Entry 9MGZ (electron microscopy, 2.80 A resolution); this record covers chains 7 and 8 of the 18 polymer chains in the assembly.

# Chain 7
Name: Chlorophyll a-b binding protein, chloroplastic
Organism: Dunaliella tertiolecta
Sequence (255 residues; numbered 1 to 255; the number before each row is that of its first residue):
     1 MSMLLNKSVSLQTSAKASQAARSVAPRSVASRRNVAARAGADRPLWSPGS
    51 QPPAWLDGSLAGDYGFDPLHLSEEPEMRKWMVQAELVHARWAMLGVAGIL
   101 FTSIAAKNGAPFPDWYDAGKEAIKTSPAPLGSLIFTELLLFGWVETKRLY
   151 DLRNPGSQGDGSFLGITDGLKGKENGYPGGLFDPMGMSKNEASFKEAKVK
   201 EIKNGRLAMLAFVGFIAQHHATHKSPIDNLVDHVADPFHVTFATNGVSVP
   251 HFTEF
Disordered / not traced: 1-38
Bound ions: chlorophyll a Mg (8 sites), coordinated by Glu85, His88, Glu145, Glu201, Asn204, Gln218, His233, Ser248
Small-molecule neighbours:
  - beta-carotene (BCR): Trp91, Leu140, Phe141, Trp143, Val144, Ser162, Phe163, Leu164
  - chlorophyll b (CHL), molecule 1: Pro44, Leu45, Trp46, Ser47, Pro48, Tyr64, Phe66
  - chlorophyll b (CHL), molecule 2: Gln83, Val87, Arg90, Trp91, Leu94, Trp143, Val144, Lys147, Arg148, Asp151, Gln158, Phe163, Leu170, Gly176, Pro178, Phe182
  - chlorophyll b (CHL), molecule 3: Trp115, Tyr116, Asp117, Ala118, Gly119, Lys120, Ile123, Leu130, Leu133, Ile134, Glu137, Phe212
  - chlorophyll b (CHL), molecule 4: Gly119, Ala122, Ile123, Ser126, Leu133, Thr136, Glu137, Leu140, Phe141
  - chlorophyll a (CLA), molecule 1: Leu56, Leu60, Ala61, Gly62, Asp63, Tyr64, Gly65, Phe66, Asp67, Leu71, Ser72, Met81, Val82, Ala84, Glu85, His88, Arg206, Met209, Leu210
  - chlorophyll a (CLA), molecule 2: Leu69, Trp80, Met81, Ala84, His88, Phe212
  - chlorophyll a (CLA), molecule 3: Trp80, Gln83, Ala84, Val87, His88, Trp91, Glu137, Leu138, Phe141, Gly142, Glu145, Arg148, Leu149, Leu152
  - chlorophyll a (CLA), molecule 4: Arg90, Met93, Leu94, Lys173, Tyr177, Pro178, Gly179, Phe182, Asp183, Met187, Ser188, Phe194, Ala197, Lys198, Lys200, Glu201
  - chlorophyll a (CLA), molecule 5: Trp91, Leu94, Gly95, Ala97, Gly98, Phe101, Thr102, Phe112, Pro113, Pro127
  - chlorophyll a (CLA), molecule 6: Ser132, Phe135, Thr136, Leu139, Leu140
  - chlorophyll a (CLA), molecule 7: Gly142, Trp143, Thr146, Lys147, Tyr150, Gln158, Ser162, Phe163
  - chlorophyll a (CLA), molecule 8: Glu196, Val199, Lys200, Lys203, Asn204, Leu207
  - chlorophyll a (CLA), molecule 9: Lys200, Asn204, Leu207
  - chlorophyll a (CLA), molecule 10: Leu210, Ala211, Val213, Gly214, Ala217, Gln218, Ala221, Thr222, Asn229, Leu230, Asp232, His233, Val240, Thr241, Phe242, Asn245, Ser248
  - chlorophyll a (CLA), molecule 11: Ala217, His220, Ala221, Phe242, Val247, Ser248, Val249, Pro250
  - chlorophyll a (CLA), molecule 12: Leu230, His233, Val234, Pro237, Phe238, Thr241, Phe242
  - chlorophyll a / 1,2-dipalmitoyl-phosphatidyl-glycerole / 1,2-distearoyl-monogalactosyl-diglyceride: Leu69, His70, Glu73
  - lutein (LUT; (3r,3'r,6s)-4,5-didehydro-5,6-dihydro-beta,beta-carotene-3,3'-diol): Met93, Val96, Ala97, Leu100, Phe182, Asp183, Pro184, Met185, Met187, Asn204, Leu207, Ala208, Ala211, Phe215, Gln218, Pro226, Asn229, Leu230
  - violaxanthin (XAT; (3s,5r,6s,3's,5'r,6's)-5,6,5',6'-diepoxy-5,6,5',6'- tetrahydro-beta,beta-carotene-3,3'-diol): Phe66, Asp67, Pro68, Leu69, His70, Leu71, His88, Trp91, Ala92, Gly95, Ile99, Trp115, Tyr116, Ala118, Met209, Phe212, Val213

# Chain 8
Name: Chlorophyll a-b binding protein, chloroplastic
Organism: Dunaliella tertiolecta
Sequence (254 residues; numbered 1 to 254; the number before each row is that of its first residue):
     1 MQVMQKQCMRASGVKAPLSRRSVTVKANMNGNWLPGSQTPAHLKDLKMAG
    51 NFGFDPLNLGAEPEALRWYQQAELVHSRTAMMAVAGILIPGLFTKLGALN
   101 VPQWYEAGKVYIEGEGAIPFGTLLMSTLFSYAFVEGKRWQDFRNPGSQAE
   151 PGTFFGLEGMFKGTDNGYPGGIFDPLGYSKTSPEKLDELKLKEIKNGRLA
   201 MVAFLGFAGQYSATGKGPIDNLADHLADPWHNTFAENGVSVPGLSAVEQA
   251 AASL
Disordered / not traced: 1-27, 254
Bound ions: chlorophyll a Mg (9 sites), coordinated by Trp33, Glu73, His76, Glu135, Glu193, Asn196, Gln210, His225, Ser240
Small-molecule neighbours:
  - beta-carotene (BCR): Ser130, Tyr131, Phe133, Val134, Thr153, Phe154, Phe155
  - chlorophyll b (CHL), molecule 1: Gln71, Val75, Arg78, Thr79, Phe133, Val134, Lys137, Arg138, Asp141, Gln148, Phe161, Lys162, Gly167, Pro169, Phe173
  - chlorophyll b (CHL), molecule 2: Trp104, Tyr105, Glu106, Ala107, Gly108, Lys109, Ile112, Phe120, Leu123, Leu124
  - chlorophyll b (CHL), molecule 3: Gly108, Tyr111, Ile118, Leu123, Ser126, Thr127, Ser130, Tyr131
  - chlorophyll b (CHL), molecule 4: Phe129, Ala132, Phe133, Gly136, Lys137, Gln140, Gln148, Thr153, Phe154
  - chlorophyll a (CLA), molecule 1: Gly31, Asn32, Trp33, Leu34, Pro35, Phe52, Phe54
  - chlorophyll a (CLA), molecule 2: Leu43, Leu46, Met48, Gly50, Asn51, Phe52, Gly53, Phe54, Asp55, Leu59, Gly60, Leu66, Tyr69, Gln70, Ala72, Glu73, His76, Arg198, Met201, Val202
  - chlorophyll a (CLA), molecule 3: Glu64, Ala65, Trp68, Tyr69, Trp139, Phe142, Arg143
  - chlorophyll a (CLA), molecule 4: Trp68, Tyr69, Ala72, His76, Phe204, Leu205
  - chlorophyll a (CLA), molecule 5: Trp68, Gln71, Ala72, Val75, His76, Thr79, Thr127, Leu128, Tyr131, Ala132, Glu135, Arg138, Trp139
  - chlorophyll a (CLA), molecule 6: Arg78, Met81, Met82, Thr164, Tyr168, Pro169, Gly170, Phe173, Asp174, Tyr178, Ser179, Leu186, Leu189, Lys190, Lys192, Glu193
  - chlorophyll a (CLA), molecule 7: Thr79, Met82, Ala83, Ala85, Gly86, Ile89, Pro90, Val101, Pro102, Ala107, Tyr111
  - chlorophyll a (CLA), molecule 8: Ile89, Lys192, Asn196, Leu199
  - chlorophyll a (CLA), molecule 9: Thr122, Met125, Ser126, Phe129
  - chlorophyll a (CLA), molecule 10: Glu188, Leu191, Lys192, Lys195, Asn196, Leu199
  - chlorophyll a (CLA), molecule 11: Val202, Leu205, Gly206, Gln210, Ala213, Thr214, Asn221, Leu222, His225, Asn232, Thr233, Phe234, Asn237, Ser240
  - chlorophyll a (CLA), molecule 12: Gly209, Gln210, Ser212, Ala213, Phe234, Val239, Ser240, Val241, Pro242
  - chlorophyll a (CLA), molecule 13: Leu222, His225, Leu226, Pro229, Trp230, Thr233, Phe234
  - LMK (trimethyl-[(2R)-1-oxidanyl-1-oxidanylidene-4-[(2S)-2-[(1S)-1-oxidanyloctadecoxy]-3-[(1R)-1-oxidanyloctadecoxy]propoxy]butan-2-yl]azanium): Pro242, Gly243, Ala246, Val247
  - lutein (LUT; (3r,3'r,6s)-4,5-didehydro-5,6-dihydro-beta,beta-carotene-3,3'-diol): Met81, Val84, Ala85, Leu88, Phe173, Asp174, Pro175, Leu176, Gly177, Tyr178, Asn196, Leu199, Ala200, Ala203, Phe207, Gln210, Pro218, Asn221, Leu222
  - phosphatidylethanolamine (PTY): Ala208, Gly209, Tyr211, Ser212, Ala213, Gly215
  - violaxanthin (XAT; (3s,5r,6s,3's,5'r,6's)-5,6,5',6'-diepoxy-5,6,5',6'- tetrahydro-beta,beta-carotene-3,3'-diol): Phe54, Asp55, Pro56, Leu57, Leu59, His76, Thr79, Ala80, Ala83, Ile87, Trp104, Ala107, Met201, Phe204, Leu205

# Chain 7 / chain 8 interface
Residue-residue contacts (33; chain 7 residue first):
  Lys120(7) with Ala251(8); Ser253(8)
  Ile123(7) with Ala251(8)
  Lys124(7) with Ala251(8), hydrogen bond (side chain-backbone); Ala252(8), hydrogen bond (side chain-backbone); Ser253(8)
  Pro127(7) with His231(8), hydrogen bond (backbone-side chain)
  Ala128(7) with Trp230(8), hydrophobic
  Pro129(7) with His231(8); Glu236(8)
  Leu130(7) with Glu236(8); Val247(8); Glu248(8); Ala251(8), hydrophobic
  Gly131(7) with Ala235(8); Leu244(8); Glu248(8)
  Ser132(7) with Trp230(8), hydrogen bond (side chain-backbone); Thr233(8), hydrogen bond; Glu236(8), hydrogen bond (backbone-side chain)
  Phe135(7) with Phe234(8), hydrophobic; Ala235(8), hydrophobic; Val241(8), hydrophobic; Leu244(8), hydrophobic
  Thr136(7) with Trp230(8)
  Tyr150(7) with Leu34(8); Pro35(8); Gly36(8); Ser37(8)
  Asn154(7) with Gly36(8)
  Ser157(7) with Gly36(8)
  Gln158(7) with Pro35(8)
  Ser162(7) with Pro35(8)
Interface residues without a listed pair, chain 7 (19 interface residues in all): Leu133, Thr146, Arg153
Interface residues without a listed pair, chain 8 (19 interface residues in all): Gln38, Ala250

# In short
Chain 7 and chain 8 each contribute 19 residues to their interface, with 6 hydrogen bonds. Among the polar
pairs are Lys124(7)-Ala251(8), Lys124(7)-Ala252(8) and Pro127(7)-His231(8). 2 chlorophyll a molecules are
bound between chain 7 and chain 8.
Here chain 7 is Chlorophyll a-b binding protein, chloroplastic and chain 8 is Chlorophyll a-b binding protein,
chloroplastic, both from Dunaliella tertiolecta. Entry 9MGZ (Dunaliella tertiolecta PSI-LHCI-TIDI1
supercomplex) was determined by electron microscopy, deposited together with 9MGW, 9MH0 and 9MH1.
